7K61 - chains C and I of the 12 polymer chains in the assembly; structure by electron microscopy, 2.85 A resolution.

== Chain C ==
Protein: Histone H2A type 1-B/E
From: Homo sapiens
UniProt: P04908 (H2A1B_HUMAN); residues 0-129 here correspond to UniProt positions 1-130 (UniProt number = residue number + 1)
Sequence (130 residues; each row starts with the number of its first residue; numbering starts at 0):
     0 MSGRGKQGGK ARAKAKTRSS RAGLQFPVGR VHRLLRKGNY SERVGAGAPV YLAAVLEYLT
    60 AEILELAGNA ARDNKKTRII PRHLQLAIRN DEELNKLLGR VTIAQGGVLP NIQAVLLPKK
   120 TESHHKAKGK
Unresolved in the structure: 0-9, 119-129
Swiss-Prot annotation at these positions:
  - modified residue: Ser1 (N-acetylserine), Arg3 (Citrulline), Lys5 (N6-(2-hydroxyisobutyryl)lysine), Lys9 (N6-(2-hydroxyisobutyryl)lysine), Lys13 (N6-(beta-hydroxybutyryl)lysine), Lys36 (N6-(2-hydroxyisobutyryl)lysine), Lys74 (N6-(2-hydroxyisobutyryl)lysine), Lys75 (N6-(2-hydroxyisobutyryl)lysine), Lys95 (N6-(2-hydroxyisobutyryl)lysine), Gln104 (N5-methylglutamine), Lys118 (N6-(2-hydroxyisobutyryl)lysine), Lys119 (N6-crotonyllysine), Thr120 (Phosphothreonine), Lys125 (N6-crotonyllysine)
  - cross-link (Glycyl lysine isopeptide (Lys-Gly)): Lys13 (interchain with G-Cter in ubiquitin), Lys15 (interchain with G-Cter in ubiquitin), Lys119 (interchain with G-Cter in ubiquitin)

== Chain I ==
Molecule: 197-nt DNA strand
From: Homo sapiens
Sequence (197 nucleotides; each row starts with the number of its first residue):
     1 GGGCTGGACC CTATACGCGG CCGCCCTGGA GAATCCCGGT GCCGAGGCCG CTCAATTGGT
    61 CGTAGACAGC TCTAGCACCG CTTAAACGCA CGTACGCGCT GTCCCCCGCG TTTTAACCGC
   121 CAAGGGGATT ACTCCCTAGT CTCCAGGCAC GTGTCAGATA TATACATCCT GTGCATGTAT
   181 TGAACAGCGA CCACCCC

== Interface between chain C and chain I ==
Residue-residue contacts (18; chain C residue first):
  Arg11(C) with DT142(I), hydrogen bond to the base; DC143(I), hydrogen bond to the sugar
  Lys13(C) with DA145(I), phosphate contact
  Thr16(C) with DG146(I), sugar contact
  Arg29(C) with DG147(I), phosphate contact; DC148(I), salt bridge to the phosphate
  Arg42(C) with DT137(I), hydrogen bond to the sugar; DA138(I), phosphate contact
  Val43(C) with DT137(I), sugar contact; DA138(I), hydrogen bond to the phosphate
  Gly44(C) with DT137(I), phosphate contact
  Ala45(C) with DT137(I), hydrogen bond to the phosphate
  Lys75(C) with DG157(I), phosphate contact; DA158(I), salt bridge to the phosphate
  Thr76(C) with DA156(I), hydrogen bond to the phosphate; DG157(I), hydrogen bond to the phosphate
  Arg77(C) with DA156(I), sugar contact; DG157(I), hydrogen bond to the phosphate
Also at the interface, not in a pair above, chain C (15 interface residues in all): His31, Arg35, Glu41, Lys74
Also at the interface, not in a pair above, chain I (12 interface residues in all): DC144

== Overview ==
The interface between chain C and chain I involves 15 residues on one side and 12 on the other; the contacts
include 8 hydrogen bonds and 2 salt bridges. Polar contacts include Arg11(C)-DT142(I), Arg11(C)-DC143(I) and
Arg42(C)-DT137(I).
Chain C is Histone H2A type 1-B/E and chain I is a 197-nt DNA strand, both from Homo sapiens; the structure,
Cryo-EM structure of 197bp nucleosome aided by scFv, was determined by electron microscopy, deposited together
with 7K5X, 7K5Y, 7K60 and 7K63.
